6GJ1 - chains C and D of the 4 polymer chains in the assembly; structure by electron microscopy, 4.70 A resolution (low resolution: residue-level contacts below are approximate; hydrogen-bond / salt-bridge calls are withheld).

# Chain C
Name: TssG
Organism: Escherichia coli
UniProt: B7LFT6 (B7LFT6_ECO55); residue numbers follow UniProt; this construct covers 1-366
Amino-acid sequence (366 residues; numbered 1 to 366; the number before each row is that of its first residue):
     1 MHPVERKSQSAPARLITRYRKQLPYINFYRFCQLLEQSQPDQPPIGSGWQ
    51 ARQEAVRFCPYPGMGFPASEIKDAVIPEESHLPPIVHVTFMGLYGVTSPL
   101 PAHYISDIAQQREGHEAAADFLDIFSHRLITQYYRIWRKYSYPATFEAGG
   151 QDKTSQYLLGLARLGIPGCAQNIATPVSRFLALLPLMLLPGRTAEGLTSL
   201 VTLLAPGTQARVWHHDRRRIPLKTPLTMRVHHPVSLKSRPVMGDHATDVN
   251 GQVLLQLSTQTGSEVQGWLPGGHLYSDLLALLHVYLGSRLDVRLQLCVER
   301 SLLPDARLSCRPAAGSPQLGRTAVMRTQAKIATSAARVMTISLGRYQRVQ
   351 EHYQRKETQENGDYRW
Unresolved in the structure: 1-7, 358-366
What the authors report for this chain:
  - mutagenesis - P240A, L255A: unchanged expression

# Chain D
Name: TssE
Organism: Escherichia coli
UniProt: B7LFT4 (B7LFT4_ECO55); residues 1-143 here correspond to UniProt positions 2-144 (UniProt number = residue number + 1)
Amino-acid sequence (143 residues; each row starts with the number of its first residue):
     1 MPRPSLYEILYGNFTGGLELNQVGEEEQVILSVLDNMQRILNTRAGSLKH
    51 LPDYGLPDITTILQGMPGTAHQLMRVLSDVLLKYEPRIKRVDVTMQEQTQ
   101 PGELHYVIDAELKDAGLVRYGTTFIPEGRVLLRHLKQQRYVQT
Unresolved in the structure: 1-22

# Chain C / chain D interface
Pairs across the interface (14; chain C residue first):
  Thr97(C) - His50(D)
  Ser98(C) - Arg39(D)
  Ser98(C) - Leu48(D)
  Pro99(C) - Arg39(D)
  Leu100(C) - Asp35(D)
  Leu100(C) - Arg39(D)
  Ala102(C) - Ser32(D)
  Ala102(C) - Val33(D)
  Ala102(C) - Arg87(D)
  His103(C) - Gln28(D)
  His103(C) - Ser32(D)
  His103(C) - Arg87(D)
  Ile105(C) - Asp35(D)
  Ser106(C) - Gln28(D)
Also at the interface, not in a pair above, chain C (10 interface residues in all): Pro101, Gln111
Also at the interface, not in a pair above, chain D (9 interface residues in all): Leu31

# Summary
Chain C and chain D form an interface of 10 and 9 residues respectively. From the paper: P240A and L255A of
chain C leave expression unchanged.
Chain C is TssG and chain D is TssE, both from Escherichia coli; the structure, The baseplate complex from the
type VI secretion system, was determined by electron microscopy (same publication as 6GIY and 6GJ3).
